Entry 6YLE (electron microscopy, 3.30 A resolution); this record covers chains B and D of the 5 polymer chains in the assembly.

# Chain B
Molecule: Pre-rRNA-processing protein IPI3
Source organism: Saccharomyces cerevisiae
Reference sequence: P53877 (IPI3_YEAST); residue numbers follow UniProt; this construct covers 1-555
Amino-acid sequence (555 residues; numbered 1 to 555; the number before each row is that of its first residue):
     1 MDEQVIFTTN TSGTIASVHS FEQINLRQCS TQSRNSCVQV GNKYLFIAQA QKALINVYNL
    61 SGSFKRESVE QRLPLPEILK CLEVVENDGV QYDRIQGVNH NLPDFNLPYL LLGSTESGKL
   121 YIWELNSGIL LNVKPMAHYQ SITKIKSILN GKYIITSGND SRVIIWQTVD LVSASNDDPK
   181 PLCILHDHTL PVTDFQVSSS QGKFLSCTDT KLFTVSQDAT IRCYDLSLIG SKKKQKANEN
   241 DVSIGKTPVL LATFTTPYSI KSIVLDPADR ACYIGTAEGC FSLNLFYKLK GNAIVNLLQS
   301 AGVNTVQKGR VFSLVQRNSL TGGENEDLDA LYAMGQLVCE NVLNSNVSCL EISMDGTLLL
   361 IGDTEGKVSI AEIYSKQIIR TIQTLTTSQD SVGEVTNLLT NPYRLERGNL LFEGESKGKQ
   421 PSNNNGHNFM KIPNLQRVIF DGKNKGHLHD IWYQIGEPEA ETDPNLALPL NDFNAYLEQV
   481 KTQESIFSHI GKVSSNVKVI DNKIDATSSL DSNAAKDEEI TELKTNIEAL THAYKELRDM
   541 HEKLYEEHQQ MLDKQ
Unresolved in the structure: 174-178, 230-245, 319-330, 387-391, 406-430, 461-471, 490-555

# Chain D
Molecule: Pre-rRNA-processing protein RIX1
Source organism: Saccharomyces cerevisiae
Reference sequence: P38883 (RIX1_YEAST); residues 1-763 here = UniProt positions 1-763
Amino-acid sequence (763 residues; each row starts with the number of its first residue):
     1 MSEEFIAVST LARNLEIAKG NEFHTILATL RSPVYINEQL LKSELSFLVT KILKLIRSGN
    61 DFDLWKGCHT SVVTCAYNPL VLSTHGGQLL AAIYSRLEQK TGFYSSVISS SHGKQLFNTL
   121 ISSVAIIIDL MKNKPTLSRE ALVPKLKAII PTLITLSQYE PELVLPVLQR ILKRNTTTFK
   181 PFTNKFRTVL INLIISDYAS LGTKTQRLVC ENFAYLHLLK IQVSDTSDDE TQAHHKIYAD
   241 SNWRTGLMSI LSQFKPIIQL CGEILDFEQD NELYKLIKSL PVIDESNNKE EFLPSLKLDF
   301 NAPLTLWEIP QRLSLLADML VAFISLPTPF PIRVPLGGIN SLCEVLLGVS NKYLPLKKEL
   361 RHDNELNGVI NTILPQIQFQ GIRLWEIMVS KYGKCGLSFF EGILSSIELF IPLKKKSNNE
   421 IDFNVVGSLK FEFATVFRLV NMILSHLGHQ LNIISVISQL IEVALFLSHD KTLIDSLFKN
   481 RKSIMKQQTK TKQSKRSKSA EGAFSDIYTH PELFVCKNSM NWFNEINDFF ITALNNWILP
   541 STPHIQILKY SITQSLRLKE RFGYIPESFV NLLRCEVLHP GSERVSILPI AISLLKNIND
   601 DMFELLCHPK VPVGMVYQLH KPLDLGEDGE VRDDINKKEV ETNESSSNAN TGLETLKALE
   661 NLENVTIPEP KHEVPKVVDD TAIFKKRSVE EVIERESTSS HKKVKFVEET TVDNGEELIV
   721 KKAVSQTKEE EKPMEDSEDE EQEEFEIPAI ELSDDEEEEE EEE
Unresolved in the structure: 1-2, 220-239, 470-519, 620-763
Curated features (UniProtKB/Swiss-Prot):
  - modified residue: Ser2 (N-acetylserine)

# Chain B / chain D interface
Residue-residue contacts - 108 pairs, chain B then chain D:
  Asn87(B) - Gly393(D)  hydrogen bond (side chain-backbone)
  Asn87(B) - Lys394(D)
  Asn87(B) - Cys395(D)  hydrogen bond
  Asp88(B) - His446(D)
  Val90(B) - Ser390(D)
  Val90(B) - Tyr392(D)
  Asp93(B) - Ser390(D)
  Asp93(B) - Lys391(D)  salt bridge
  Arg94(B) - Met442(D)
  Arg94(B) - Ser445(D)  hydrogen bond
  Arg94(B) - His446(D)
  Ile95(B) - Glu386(D)
  Ile95(B) - Arg438(D)
  His100(B) - Lys391(D)
  Tyr109(B) - Lys394(D)
  Tyr109(B) - Cys395(D)  hydrophobic
  Tyr109(B) - Leu397(D)  hydrophobic
  Tyr109(B) - Ser398(D)
  Glu124(B) - Cys395(D)
  Asn126(B) - Cys395(D)
  Asn150(B) - Lys394(D)
  Gly151(B) - Lys394(D)
  Lys152(B) - His446(D)
  Lys152(B) - Leu447(D)
  Tyr153(B) - Gly448(D)
  Tyr153(B) - His449(D)  hydrogen bond (side chain-backbone)
  Gln167(B) - Gly448(D)
  Gln167(B) - His449(D)  hydrogen bond (side chain-backbone)
  Gln167(B) - Gln450(D)  hydrogen bond (side chain-backbone)
  Val169(B) - Leu447(D)  hydrophobic
  Val169(B) - Leu451(D)  hydrophobic
  Asp170(B) - Gln450(D)
  Ser173(B) - Ser398(D)
  Leu182(B) - Gln450(D)
  Phe204(B) - Thr532(D)
  Phe204(B) - Asn535(D)
  Phe204(B) - Asn536(D)
  Ser206(B) - Asn535(D)  hydrogen bond (side chain-backbone)
  Cys207(B) - Asn535(D)
  Leu228(B) - His449(D)
  Ile229(B) - His449(D)
  Ile229(B) - Asn536(D)
  Ile229(B) - Trp537(D)  hydrophobic
  Ile229(B) - Ile538(D)  hydrophobic
  Ile229(B) - His579(D)
  Phe286(B) - Val611(D)  hydrophobic
  Phe286(B) - Pro612(D)  hydrophobic
  Ile294(B) - Pro612(D)  hydrophobic
  Asn296(B) - Pro612(D)
  Gln299(B) - Val613(D)
  Gln299(B) - Gly614(D)  hydrogen bond (side chain-backbone)
  Asn304(B) - Leu619(D)
  Val306(B) - Gln618(D)
  Arg310(B) - Gln618(D)
  Lys445(B) - Leu276(D)
  Lys445(B) - Ser341(D)  hydrogen bond (backbone-side chain)
  Lys445(B) - Glu344(D)  salt bridge
  Gly446(B) - Ser279(D)
  Leu448(B) - Gly338(D)
  His449(B) - Leu336(D)
  His449(B) - Gly337(D)
  Asp450(B) - Arg244(D)  salt bridge
  Asp450(B) - Arg333(D)
  Asp450(B) - Val334(D)
  Asp450(B) - Pro335(D)
  Ile451(B) - Ile332(D)
  Ile451(B) - Arg333(D)
  Ile451(B) - Val334(D)  hydrogen bond (backbone-backbone)
  Ile451(B) - Leu336(D)  hydrophobic
  Ile451(B) - Tyr392(D)  hydrophobic
  Trp452(B) - Pro331(D)  hydrophobic
  Trp452(B) - Ile332(D)
  Trp452(B) - Arg333(D)
  Tyr453(B) - Pro331(D)
  Tyr453(B) - Ile332(D)  hydrogen bond (backbone-backbone)
  Tyr453(B) - Tyr392(D)  hydrophobic
  Tyr453(B) - Cys395(D)  hydrophobic
  Gln454(B) - Thr328(D)
  Gln454(B) - Phe330(D)
  Ile455(B) - Leu326(D)
  Gly456(B) - Pro327(D)
  Glu457(B) - Lys173(D)  salt bridge
  Glu457(B) - Pro327(D)
  Phe473(B) - Ala28(D)  hydrophobic
  Phe473(B) - Arg31(D)
  Phe473(B) - Tyr77(D)
  Tyr476(B) - His69(D)  hydrogen bond
  Tyr476(B) - Val72(D)
  Leu477(B) - His24(D)
  Val480(B) - His24(D)
  Val480(B) - Trp65(D)
  Val480(B) - His69(D)
  Lys481(B) - His24(D)
  Gln483(B) - Trp65(D)  hydrogen bond
  Gln483(B) - His69(D)  hydrogen bond
  Gln483(B) - Gln115(D)
  Gln483(B) - Thr119(D)
  Glu484(B) - Gly20(D)  hydrogen bond (side chain-backbone)
  Glu484(B) - His24(D)  salt bridge
  Glu484(B) - Trp65(D)
  Ile486(B) - Ser111(D)
  Phe487(B) - Asp61(D)
  Phe487(B) - Phe62(D)  hydrophobic
  Phe487(B) - Trp65(D)  hydrophobic
  Phe487(B) - His112(D)
  Phe487(B) - Leu116(D)  hydrophobic
  His489(B) - Lys19(D)  hydrogen bond (backbone-side chain)
  His489(B) - Asn60(D)
Interface residues without a listed pair, chain B (63 interface residues in all): Val85, Glu86, Gly89, Phe105, Thr168, Val172, Leu205, Val303, Thr305, His447
Interface residues without a listed pair, chain D (75 interface residues in all): Leu27, Ile126, Met248, Ile324, Ser325, Glu401, Leu444, Leu534, Pro580, Tyr617

# In short
Chain B and chain D form an interface of 63 and 75 residues respectively; the contacts include 16 hydrogen
bonds and 5 salt bridges. Polar pairs include Asp93(B)-Lys391(D), Lys445(B)-Glu344(D) and Asp450(B)-Arg244(D).
Here chain B is Pre-rRNA-processing protein IPI3 and chain D is Pre-rRNA-processing protein RIX1, both from
Saccharomyces cerevisiae. Entry 6YLE (Rix1-Rea1 pre-60S particle - Rix1-subcomplex, body 3 (rigid body
refinement)) was determined by electron microscopy (same publication as 6YLF, 6YLX and 6YLY).
